9BER - chains F and I of the 12 polymer chains in the assembly; structure by electron microscopy, 4.10 A resolution (low resolution: residue-level contacts below are approximate; hydrogen-bond / salt-bridge calls are withheld).

== Chain F ==
Name: Envelope glycoprotein gp120
From: Human immunodeficiency virus 1
Reference sequence: Q75760 (Q75760_9HIV1); the construct lacks a stretch of the UniProt sequence and is renumbered around it, so the offset changes along the chain: 31-134 = UniProt 30-133; 137-309 = UniProt 134-306; 312-321 = UniProt 307-316; 322-355 = UniProt 318-351; 2 more segments
Amino-acid sequence (477 residues; numbered 31 to 513 plus 3 insertion-coded residues; 9 numbers in that range are skipped by the numbering (no residue carries them; nothing is unmodelled there); the number before each row is that of its first residue; a row labelled like 431A-431B holds insertion residues (431A, then the next letters in order)):
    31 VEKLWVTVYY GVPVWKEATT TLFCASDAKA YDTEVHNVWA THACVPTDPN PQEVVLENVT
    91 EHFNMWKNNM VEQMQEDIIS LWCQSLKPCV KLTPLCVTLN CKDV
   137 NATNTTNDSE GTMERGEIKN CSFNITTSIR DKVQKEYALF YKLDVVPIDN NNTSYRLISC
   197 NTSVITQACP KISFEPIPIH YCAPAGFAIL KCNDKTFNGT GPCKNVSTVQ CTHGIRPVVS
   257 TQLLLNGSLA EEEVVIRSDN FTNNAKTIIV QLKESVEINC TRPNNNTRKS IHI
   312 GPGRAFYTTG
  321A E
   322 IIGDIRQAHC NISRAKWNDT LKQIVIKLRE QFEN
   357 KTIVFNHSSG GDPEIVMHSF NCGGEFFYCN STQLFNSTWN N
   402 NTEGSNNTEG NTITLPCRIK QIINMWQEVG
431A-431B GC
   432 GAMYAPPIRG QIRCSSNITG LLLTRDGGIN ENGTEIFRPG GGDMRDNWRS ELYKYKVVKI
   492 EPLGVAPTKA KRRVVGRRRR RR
Not modelled in the structure: 31, 137-151, 402-409, 506-513
Construct notes: conflict Cys-113 (Asp112 in Q75760), Lys-168 (Glu165 in Q75760), Asn-197 (Asp194 in Q75760), Thr-236 (Lys233 in Q75760), Gly-432 (Lys423 in Q75760); insertion (431A-431B); expression tag (506-513)
Disulfide bonds: Cys-54/Cys-74, Cys-113/Cys-431B, Cys-119/Cys-205, Cys-126/Cys-196, Cys-131/Cys-157, Cys-218/Cys-247, Cys-228/Cys-239, Cys-296/Cys-331, Cys-378/Cys-445, Cys-385/Cys-418
Covalently attached groups: N-acetylglucosamine (NAG) linked to Asn-88, Asn-156, Asn-160, Asn-187, Asn-197, Asn-234, Asn-241, Asn-276, Asn-295, Asn-301, Asn-339, Asn-362, Asn-386, Asn-392, Asn-448; glycan linked to Asn-262, Asn-332

== Chain I ==
Name: Envelope glycoprotein gp41
From: Human immunodeficiency virus 1
Reference sequence: Q6BC19 (Q6BC19_9HIV1); residues 512-664 here correspond to UniProt positions 503-655 (UniProt number = residue number - 9)
Amino-acid sequence (153 residues; each row starts with the number of its first residue):
   512 AVGIGAVFLG FLGAAGSTMG AASMTLTVQA RLLLSGIVQQ QNNLLRAPEA QQRMLQLTVW
   572 GIKQLQARVL AVERYLGDQQ LLGIWGCSGK LICTTAVPWN ASWSNKSLDR IWNNMTWMEW
   632 EREIDNYTSE IYTLIEESQN QQEKNEQELL ELD
Not modelled in the structure: 512-518, 550-568, 662-664
Construct notes: conflict Pro-559 (Ile550 in Q6BC19)
Disulfide bonds: Cys-598/Cys-604
Covalently attached groups: N-acetylglucosamine (NAG) linked to Asn-611, Asn-637

== Interface between chain F and chain I ==
Pairs across the interface (90):
  Leu-34(F) with Pro-609(I); Trp-610(I); Leu-619(I)
  Trp-35(F) with Ala-607(I); Val-608(I)
  Val-36(F) with Thr-606(I); Val-608(I); Trp-610(I)
  Thr-37(F) with Thr-605(I)
  Val-38(F) with Trp-596(I); Cys-598(I); Ile-603(I); Cys-604(I)
  Tyr-39(F) with Ile-603(I); Trp-623(I); Trp-628(I)
  Tyr-40(F) with Leu-537(I); Leu-544(I); Tyr-586(I); Leu-593(I); Leu-602(I)
  Gly-41(F) with Leu-537(I); Gln-540(I)
  Val-42(F) with Trp-628(I)
  Pro-43(F) with Ala-526(I); Gln-540(I); Trp-628(I)
  Val-44(F) with Glu-632(I)
  Trp-45(F) with Leu-523(I); Met-629(I)
  Thr-50(F) with Leu-581(I)
  Thr-51(F) with Lys-574(I); Gln-577(I); Ala-578(I)
  Leu-52(F) with Lys-574(I)
  Phe-53(F) with Gln-575(I); Ala-578(I)
  Cys-54(F) with Trp-571(I)
  Trp-69(F) with Trp-571(I)
  Ala-70(F) with Trp-571(I)
  Ala-73(F) with Trp-571(I)
  Cys-74(F) with Trp-571(I)
  Val-75(F) with Ile-548(I)
  Val-84(F) with Leu-520(I); Phe-522(I)
  Leu-86(F) with Leu-523(I)
  Asn-88(F) with Gly-527(I)
  Asp-107(F) with Trp-571(I); Lys-574(I)
  Ser-110(F) with Val-570(I)
  Leu-111(F) with Val-570(I); Trp-571(I)
  Gln-114(F) with Val-570(I)
  Tyr-217(F) with Trp-571(I)
  Pro-220(F) with Ala-578(I)
  Ala-221(F) with Leu-544(I); Leu-545(I); Ala-582(I)
  Gly-222(F) with Leu-544(I); Arg-585(I)
  Phe-223(F) with Arg-585(I)
  Thr-244(F) with Leu-523(I)
  Gln-246(F) with Leu-543(I)
  Lys-490(F) with Arg-585(I)
  Ile-491(F) with Phe-522(I); Leu-523(I); Arg-585(I)
  Glu-492(F) with Arg-585(I)
  Pro-493(F) with Leu-544(I); Asp-589(I)
  Leu-494(F) with Asp-589(I); Leu-593(I); Trp-596(I); Tyr-643(I)
  Val-496(F) with Trp-631(I); Ile-635(I); Ile-646(I)
  Pro-498(F) with Trp-610(I); Leu-619(I); Ile-622(I); Trp-623(I)
  Lys-500(F) with Leu-619(I)
  Ala-501(F) with Thr-605(I)
  Lys-502(F) with Thr-605(I)
  Arg-503(F) with Trp-596(I); Gly-597(I); Thr-605(I); Gln-650(I); Gln-653(I)
  Val-505(F) with Gln-653(I)
Also at the interface, not in a pair above, chain F (57 interface residues in all): Lys-46, Pro-76, Glu-87, Gln-103, Ile-215, Ala-224, Gly-495, Ala-497, Thr-499
Also at the interface, not in a pair above, chain I (54 interface residues in all): Gly-521, Ser-528, Ser-546, Thr-569, Arg-579, Gln-590, Ile-642

== Summary ==
57 residues of chain F face 54 of chain I across their interface. Covalently linked N-acetylglucosamine: at
Asn-88(F), Asn-156(F), Asn-160(F), Asn-187(F), Asn-197(F) and Asn-234(F) and 9 more. Covalently linked
N-acetylglucosamine: at Asn-611(I) and Asn-637(I).
Here chain F is Envelope glycoprotein gp120 and chain I is Envelope glycoprotein gp41, both from Human
immunodeficiency virus 1. Entry 9BER (Cryo-EM structure of the HIV-1 JR-FL IDL Env trimer in complex with
PGT122 Fab) was determined by electron microscopy (same publication as 9BEW and 9BF6).
